4CH2 - chains B and P of the 3 polymer chains in the assembly; structure by X-ray diffraction, 1.60 A resolution.

== Chain B ==
Protein: Thrombin, heavy chain
Source organism: Homo sapiens
Notes: EC 3.4.21.5
UniProt: P00734 (THRB_HUMAN); residues 321-579 here correspond to UniProt positions 364-622 (UniProt number = residue number + 43)
Amino-acid sequence (259 residues; each row starts with the number of its first residue):
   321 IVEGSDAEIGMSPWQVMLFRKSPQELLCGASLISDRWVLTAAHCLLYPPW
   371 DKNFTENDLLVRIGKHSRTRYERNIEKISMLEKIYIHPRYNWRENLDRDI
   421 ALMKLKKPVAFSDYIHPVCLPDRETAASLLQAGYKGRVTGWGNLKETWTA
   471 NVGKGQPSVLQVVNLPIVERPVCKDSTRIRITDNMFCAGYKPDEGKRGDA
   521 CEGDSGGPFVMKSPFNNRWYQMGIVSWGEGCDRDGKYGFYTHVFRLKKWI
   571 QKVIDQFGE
Not modelled in the structure: 579
UniProt features mapped onto this chain:
  - region: A508 to V530 (High affinity receptor-binding region which is also known as the TP508 peptide)
  - active site (Charge relay system): H363, D419, S525
  - glycosylation: N373 (N-linked (GlcNAc...) (complex) asparagine)
Cystine bridges: C348-C364, C493-C507, C521-C551
Covalently attached groups: compound 0G6 linked to H363, S525
Metal / ion sites: Na+: R553, K556
Residues lining bound ligands: 0G6 (D-phenylalanyl-N-[(2S,3S)-6-{[amino(iminio)methyl]amino}-1-chloro-2-hydroxyhexan-3-yl]-L-prolinamide): C348, Y367, W370, E414, N415, L416, I499, D519, A520, C521, E522, G523, D524, V545, S546, W547, G548, E549, G550, C551, G558

== Chain P ==
Protein: Platelet glycoprotein ib alpha chain, residues 287-300
Notes: fragment: c-terminal fragment of gpibalpha, 271-284
UniProt: P07359 (GP1BA_HUMAN); residues 271-284 here correspond to UniProt positions 287-300 (UniProt number = residue number + 16)
Amino-acid sequence (14 residues; each row starts with the number of its first residue):
   271 GDTDLYDYYPEEDT
Not modelled in the structure: 271-273, 281-284
Modified residues: Y276 (o-phosphotyrosine; PTR); Y278 (o-phosphotyrosine; PTR); Y279 (o-phosphotyrosine; PTR)

== How chain B and chain P interact ==
Residue-residue contacts (16; chain B residue first):
  R409(B) with Y278(P)
  R418(B) with D277(P), salt bridge; Y278(P)
  R443(B) with L275(P); Y276(P)
  N504(B) with D277(P), hydrogen bond
  F564(B) with L275(P), hydrophobic; Y276(P)
  R565(B) with D274(P), hydrogen bond (side chain-backbone); L275(P); Y276(P); D277(P), salt bridge
  L566(B) with D277(P)
  K567(B) with Y276(P)
  K568(B) with Y276(P); Y279(P)
Also at the interface, not in a pair above, chain B (10 interface residues in all): H407

== Summary ==
The interface between chain B and chain P involves 10 residues on one side and 6 on the other; the contacts
include 2 hydrogen bonds and 2 salt bridges. Polar pairs include R418(B)-D277(P), R565(B)-D277(P) and
N504(B)-D277(P). Covalently linked compound 0G6: at S525(B).
Chain B is Thrombin, heavy chain (Homo sapiens) and chain P is Platelet glycoprotein ib alpha chain, residues
287-300; the structure, Low-salt crystal structure of a thrombin-GpIbalpha peptide complex, was determined by
X-ray diffraction, deposited together with 4CH8.
